Entry 8QYH (electron microscopy, 2.40 A resolution); this record covers chains B and G of the 7 polymer chains in the assembly.

== Chain B ==
Protein: Anti-phage defense ZorAB system ZorA
Organism: Escherichia coli
Reference sequence: A0A0V7WZR2 (A0A0V7WZR2_ECOLX); residues 1-273 here = UniProt positions 1-273
Amino-acid sequence (280 residues; row label = number of the first residue in the row):
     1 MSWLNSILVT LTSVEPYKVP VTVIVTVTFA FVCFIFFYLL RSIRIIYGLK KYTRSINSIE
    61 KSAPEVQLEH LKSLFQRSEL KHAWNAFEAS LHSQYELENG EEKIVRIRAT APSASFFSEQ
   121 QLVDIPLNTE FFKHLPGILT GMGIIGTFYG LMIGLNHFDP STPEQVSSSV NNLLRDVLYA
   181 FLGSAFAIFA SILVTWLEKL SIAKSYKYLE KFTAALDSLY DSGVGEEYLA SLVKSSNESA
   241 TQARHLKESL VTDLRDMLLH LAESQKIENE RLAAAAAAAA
Not modelled in the structure: 270-280
Construct notes: conflict A86 (Glu in A0A0V7WZR2), A89 (Glu in A0A0V7WZR2); expression tag (274-280)
From the paper describing this entry:
  - mutagenesis - L250G/L254G/L258G/L261G, L250N/L254N/L258N/L261N: decreased stability in response to TMD domain

== Chain G ==
Protein: Membrane protein
Organism: Escherichia coli
Reference sequence: A0A0V7WZP0 (A0A0V7WZP0_ECOLX); numbering as in UniProt (aligned over 1-246)
Amino-acid sequence (246 residues; each row starts with the number of its first residue):
     1 MFGNAFGVKK RRSDEAEKPF WISYADLMTA MMVLFLVVMV ASLSSVTQRI QRAEQGEKAR
    61 GQDISRLCER LELHARNVNK NIVVDCHDNR ISFGEAGRFA HNQFFLNAEG QKALQDVVPL
   121 VLEASNSEEG KKWFKQIVIE GFTDTDGSYL YNLHLSLQRS EWVMCSLLDS RSPLQKNISA
   181 EQQLQIRKLF LAGGVSFNNA KESKEASRRV ELRMQFFGLK DKRDKADEVD FPPVVNKEVC
   241 QLVMPL
Cystine bridges: C68-C86, C165-C240
From the paper describing this entry:
  - mutagenesis - D26N: abolished localization to ZorD
  - mutagenesis - Y151A/N152A/L155A/R159A: decreased stability

== Chain B / chain G interface ==
Contacting residue pairs (32; chain B residue first):
  T140(B) with F20(G)
  I144(B) with S23(G); L27(G), hydrophobic
  T147(B) with L27(G)
  F148(B) with D26(G); L27(G), hydrophobic; A30(G), hydrophobic
  L151(B) with L27(G), hydrophobic; M31(G), hydrophobic; L34(G), hydrophobic
  L155(B) with L34(G), hydrophobic
  F158(B) with V38(G), hydrophobic; A41(G), hydrophobic; S42(G)
  P160(B) with S45(G), hydrogen bond (backbone-side chain)
  S161(B) with Q48(G)
  P163(B) with S45(G); V46(G), hydrophobic; Q48(G); R49(G)
  E164(B) with R49(G), salt bridge
  V166(B) with S42(G); S45(G); V46(G), hydrophobic
  V170(B) with S42(G)
  L173(B) with V38(G), hydrophobic
  V177(B) with M31(G), hydrophobic
  F181(B) with M31(G), hydrophobic
  I188(B) with F20(G), hydrophobic
  G225(B) with M1(G)
  E226(B) with M1(G)
  L229(B) with M1(G), hydrophobic
Other interface residues (no listed pair), chain B (25 interface residues in all): H134, G137, T162, L174, S184
Other interface residues (no listed pair), chain G (19 interface residues in all): F2, E15, P19, F35

== In short ==
Chain B and chain G form an interface of 25 and 19 residues respectively; the contacts include 1 hydrogen bond
and 1 salt bridge. Polar pairs include E164(B)-R49(G) and P160(B)-S45(G). From the paper:
L250G/L254G/L258G/L261G and L250N/L254N/L258N/L261N of chain B reduce stability in response to TMD domain;
D26N of chain G abolishes localization to ZorD.
Here chain B is Anti-phage defense ZorAB system ZorA and chain G is Membrane protein, both from Escherichia
coli. Entry 8QYH (Zorya anti-bacteriophage defense system ZorAB ZorA E86A_E89A, Calcium binding site mutation)
was determined by electron microscopy together with 8QYD, 8QYK and 8QYY from the same study.
